Entry 5L5X (X-ray diffraction, 2.90 A resolution); this record covers chains F and G of the 28 polymer chains in the assembly.

# Chain F
Molecule: Probable proteasome subunit alpha type-7
Source organism: Saccharomyces cerevisiae (strain ATCC 204508 / S288c)
Notes: EC 3.4.25.1
Reference sequence: P21242 (PSA7_YEAST); residues -3 to 284 here correspond to UniProt positions 1-288 (UniProt number = residue number + 4)
Amino-acid sequence (288 residues; numbered -3 to 284; the number before each row is that of its first residue; numbers below 1 keep their minus sign (Met-3 is residue -3)):
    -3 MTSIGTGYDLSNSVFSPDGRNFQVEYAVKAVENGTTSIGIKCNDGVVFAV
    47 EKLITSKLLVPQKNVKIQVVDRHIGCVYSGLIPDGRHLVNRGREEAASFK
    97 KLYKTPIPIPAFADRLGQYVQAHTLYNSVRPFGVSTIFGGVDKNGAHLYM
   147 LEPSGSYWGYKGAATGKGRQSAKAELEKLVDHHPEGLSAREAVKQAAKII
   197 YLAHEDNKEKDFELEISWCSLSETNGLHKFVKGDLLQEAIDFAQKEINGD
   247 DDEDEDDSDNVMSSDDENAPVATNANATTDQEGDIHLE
Unresolved in the structure: -3 to 1, 245-284
Swiss-Prot annotation at these positions:
  - modified residue: Thr-2 (N-acetylthreonine)

# Chain G
Molecule: Proteasome subunit alpha type-1
Source organism: Saccharomyces cerevisiae (strain ATCC 204508 / S288c)
Notes: EC 3.4.25.1
Reference sequence: P21243 (PSA1_YEAST); residues -8 to 243 here correspond to UniProt positions 1-252 (UniProt number = residue number + 9)
Amino-acid sequence (252 residues; numbered -8 to 243; the number before each row is that of its first residue; numbers below 1 keep their minus sign (Met-8 is residue -8)):
    -8 MSGAAAASAAGYDRHITIFSPEGRLYQVEYAFKATNQTNINSLAVRGKDC
    42 TVVISQKKVPDKLLDPTTVSYIFCISRTIGMVVNGPIPDARNAALRAKAE
    92 AAEFRYKYGYDMPCDVLAKRMANLSQIYTQRAYMRPLGVILTFVSVDEEL
   142 GPSIYKTDPAGYYVGYKATATGPKQQEITTNLENHFKKSKIDHINEESWE
   192 KVVEFAITHMIDALGTEFSKNDLEVGVATKDKFFTLSAENIEERLVAIAE
   242 QD
Unresolved in the structure: -8 to 1, 243
Bound ions: Mg2+: Thr8, Tyr119, Arg122, Met125

# Interface between chain F and chain G
Pairs across the interface - 63 pairs, chain F then chain G:
  Thr2(F) with His6(G)
  Gly3(F) with His6(G)
  Tyr4(F) with Arg5(G); His6(G); Tyr21(G)
  Ser9(F) with Arg126(G)
  Val10(F) with His6(G); Gln18(G)
  Phe11(F) with Gln18(G), hydrogen bond (backbone-side chain); Tyr21(G); Ala22(G), hydrophobic; Ala25(G), hydrophobic; Arg126(G); Pro127(G)
  Ser12(F) with Tyr21(G)
  Pro13(F) with Tyr21(G), hydrophobic; Lys24(G), hydrogen bond (backbone-side chain)
  Asp14(F) with Lys24(G)
  Gly15(F) with Tyr21(G); Ala25(G)
  Lys37(F) with Asp56(G), salt bridge
  Asp110(F) with Arg82(G)
  Gln114(F) with Arg82(G), hydrogen bond (side chain-backbone); Asn83(G); Leu86(G)
  Gln117(F) with Pro79(G); Asp80(G); Asn83(G), hydrogen bond; Arg126(G), hydrogen bond
  Thr120(F) with Arg126(G), hydrogen bond (backbone-side chain)
  Leu121(F) with Tyr124(G); Arg126(G); Leu128(G), hydrophobic
  Tyr122(F) with Tyr124(G); Met125(G), hydrophobic
  Ser150(F) with Pro79(G)
  Gly151(F) with Pro79(G)
  Ser152(F) with Ile78(G); Pro79(G)
  Tyr153(F) with Arg82(G), hydrogen bond (backbone-side chain)
  Trp154(F) with Leu55(G), hydrophobic; Thr59(G); Val60(G), hydrophobic; Ser61(G); Tyr62(G); Ile78(G), hydrophobic; Arg82(G)
  Gly155(F) with Leu55(G); Asp56(G), hydrogen bond (backbone-backbone); Thr59(G), hydrogen bond (backbone-side chain)
  Tyr156(F) with Leu54(G); Leu55(G); Asp56(G)
  Lys157(F) with Lys53(G); Leu54(G), hydrogen bond (backbone-backbone); Leu55(G)
  Gly158(F) with Leu54(G)
  Lys169(F) with Leu54(G)
  Leu172(F) with Leu54(G), hydrophobic
  Glu173(F) with Lys53(G); Leu54(G)
  Val176(F) with Leu54(G), hydrophobic
  Asp177(F) with Lys53(G), salt bridge
Other interface residues (no listed pair), chain F (32 interface residues in all): Tyr145
Other interface residues (no listed pair), chain G (29 interface residues in all): Asp52, Pro57, Gly129

# Overview
32 residues of chain F face 29 of chain G across their interface, with 10 hydrogen bonds and 2 salt bridges.
Polar pairs include Lys37(F)-Asp56(G), Asp177(F)-Lys53(G) and Phe11(F)-Gln18(G). Thr8(G), Tyr119(G), Arg122(G)
and Met125(G) coordinate Mg2+.
Here chain F is Probable proteasome subunit alpha type-7 and chain G is Proteasome subunit alpha type-1, both
from Saccharomyces cerevisiae (strain ATCC 204508 / S288c). Entry 5L5X (Yeast 20S proteasome with human beta5c
(1-138) and human beta6 (97-111; 118-133) in complex with ONX ...) was determined by X-ray diffraction,
deposited together with 5L52, 5L54, 5L55, 5L5A, 5L5B, 5L5D and 30 further entries.
